PDB entry 9GRC | electron microscopy, 3.50 A resolution | chains C and D of the 5 polymer chains in the assembly

== Chain C ==
Molecule: Lipoprotein-releasing system transmembrane protein LolC
Source organism: Escherichia coli K-12
Reference sequence: P0ADC3 (LOLC_ECOLI); numbering as in UniProt (aligned over 1-399)
Amino-acid sequence (399 residues; numbered 1 to 399; the number before each row is that of its first residue):
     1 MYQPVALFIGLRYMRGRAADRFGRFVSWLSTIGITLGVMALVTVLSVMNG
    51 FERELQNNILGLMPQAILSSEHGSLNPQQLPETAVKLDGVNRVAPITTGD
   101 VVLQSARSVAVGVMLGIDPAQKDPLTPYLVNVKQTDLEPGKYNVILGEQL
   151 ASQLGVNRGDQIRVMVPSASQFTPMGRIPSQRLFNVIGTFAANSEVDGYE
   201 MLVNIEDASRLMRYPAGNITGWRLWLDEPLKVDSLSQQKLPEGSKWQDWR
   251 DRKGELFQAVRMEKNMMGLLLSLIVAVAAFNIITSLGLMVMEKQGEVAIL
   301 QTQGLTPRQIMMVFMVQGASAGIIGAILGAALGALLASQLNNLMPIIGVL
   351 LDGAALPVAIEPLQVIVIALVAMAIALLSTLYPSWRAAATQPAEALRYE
Not modelled in the structure: 1, 213-216, 398-399
Residues lining bound ligands: Z41 ((2S)-3-hydroxypropane-1,2-diyl dihexadecanoate): Met-39, Ala-40, Thr-43, Val-44, Val-47, Met-48, Glu-263, Met-266, Met-267, Leu-269, Leu-270, Leu-336, Leu-340, Ile-347
What the authors report for this chain:
  - mutagenesis - L60D, M63D: abolished binding to lipoprotein
  - mutagenesis - L60D, M63D, T302A: decreased growth
  - mutagenesis - W249D: abolished growth
  - mutagenesis - T98D, V196D, Y199D: unchanged growth

== Chain D ==
Molecule: Lipoprotein-releasing system ATP-binding protein LolD
Source organism: Escherichia coli K-12
Notes: EC 7.6.2.-
Reference sequence: P75957 (LOLD_ECOLI); residues 1-233 here = UniProt positions 1-233
Amino-acid sequence (241 residues; each row starts with the number of its first residue):
     1 MNKILLQCDNLCKRYQEGSVQTDVLHNVSFSVGEGEMMAIVGSSGSGKST
    51 LLHLLGGLDTPTSGDVIFNGQPMSKLSSAAKAELRNQKLGFIYQFHHLLP
   101 DFTALENVAMPLLIGKKKPAEINSRALEMLKAVGLDHRANHRPSELSGGE
   151 RQRVAIARALVNNPRLVLADEPTGNLDARNADSIFQLLGELNRLQGTAFL
   201 VVTHDLQLAKRMSRQLEMRDGRLTAELSLMGAEHHHHHHHH
Not modelled in the structure: 1-2, 229-241
Sequence notes: expression tag (234-241)
Swiss-Prot annotation at these positions:
  - binding site (ATP): Gly-42 to Ser-49
  - mutagenesis: Gly-42 (G42D: Loss of lipoprotein release when overexpressed)
What the authors report for this chain:
  - mutagenesis - Y93A: decreased growth

== How chain C and chain D interact ==
Residue-residue contacts (42; chain C residue first):
  Tyr-2(C) / Leu-105(D)  hydrogen bond (side chain-backbone)
  Tyr-2(C) / Glu-106(D)
  Tyr-2(C) / Ala-109(D)
  Tyr-2(C) / Ile-122(D)  hydrophobic
  Tyr-2(C) / Asn-123(D)
  Gln-3(C) / Leu-113(D)
  Ala-6(C) / Leu-113(D)
  Ile-9(C) / Phe-102(D)
  Gly-10(C) / Phe-102(D)
  Tyr-13(C) / Asp-101(D)
  Tyr-13(C) / Phe-102(D)  hydrophobic
  Tyr-13(C) / Glu-106(D)  hydrogen bond
  Met-14(C) / Asp-101(D)
  Arg-17(C) / Asp-101(D)
  Lys-293(C) / Asp-101(D)  salt bridge
  Glu-296(C) / Leu-99(D)
  Glu-296(C) / Pro-100(D)
  Ile-299(C) / His-97(D)
  Ile-299(C) / Arg-158(D)
  Gln-301(C) / Arg-85(D)  hydrogen bond (backbone-side chain)
  Thr-302(C) / Leu-58(D)
  Thr-302(C) / Arg-85(D)
  Gln-303(C) / Asn-86(D)
  Gln-303(C) / Met-110(D)
  Gln-303(C) / Pro-111(D)
  Gln-303(C) / Arg-158(D)
  Gly-304(C) / Ala-82(D)
  Gly-304(C) / Asn-86(D)
  Gly-304(C) / Ile-114(D)
  Leu-305(C) / Ile-114(D)  hydrophobic
  Gln-391(C) / Leu-58(D)
  Gln-391(C) / Asp-59(D)
  Pro-392(C) / Leu-58(D)
  Ala-393(C) / His-53(D)
  Ala-393(C) / Leu-58(D)  hydrophobic
  Glu-394(C) / Tyr-15(D)
  Glu-394(C) / Asp-59(D)
  Leu-396(C) / His-97(D)
  Arg-397(C) / Ser-49(D)  hydrogen bond
  Arg-397(C) / His-53(D)
  Arg-397(C) / Tyr-93(D)
  Arg-397(C) / His-97(D)
Other interface residues (no listed pair), chain C (26 interface residues in all): Gly-295, Leu-300, Thr-306, Pro-307
Other interface residues (no listed pair), chain D (29 interface residues in all): Lys-13, Ser-78, Ala-79, Phe-91, Arg-142

== Overview ==
26 residues of chain C and 29 residues of chain D are in contact; the contacts include 4 hydrogen bonds and 1
salt bridge. Among the polar pairs are Lys-293(C)/Asp-101(D), Tyr-2(C)/Leu-105(D) and Tyr-13(C)/Glu-106(D).
From the paper: L60D, M63D and T302A of chain C reduce growth; L60D and M63D of chain C abolish binding to
lipoprotein; 8 substitutions were tested in all.
Here chain C is Lipoprotein-releasing system transmembrane protein LolC and chain D is Lipoprotein-releasing
system ATP-binding protein LolD, both from Escherichia coli K-12. Entry 9GRC (Cryo-EM structure of
lipoprotein-bound LolCDE in nanodiscs) was determined by electron microscopy, deposited together with 9GVK.
